4UNT - chains A and D of the 8 polymer chains in the assembly; structure by X-ray diffraction, 2.70 A resolution.

[Chain A (and D)]
Protein: Ig lambda chain V-II region mgc
From: Homo sapiens
Notes: fragment: light-chain variable domain, residues 1-110; chain D of this document is another copy of the same molecule, construct and numbering; everything in this record applies to it too
Reference sequence: P01709 (LV206_HUMAN); residue numbers follow UniProt; this construct covers 1-110
Sequence (111 residues; row label = number of the first residue in the row; numbering starts at 0):
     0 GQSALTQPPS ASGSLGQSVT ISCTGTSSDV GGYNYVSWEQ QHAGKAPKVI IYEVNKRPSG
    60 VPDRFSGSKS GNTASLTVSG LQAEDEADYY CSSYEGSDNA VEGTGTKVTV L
Disordered / not traced: 0-1
Differences from the reference sequence: expression tag (0); engineered mutation E38 (Tyr in P01709), A99 (Phe in P01709), E101 (Phe in P01709)
Disulfides: C22-C90

[How chain A and chain D interact]
Contacting residue pairs - 8 pairs, chain A then chain D:
  Q40(A) - Q40(D)  hydrogen bond
  Q40(A) - Y89(D)  hydrogen bond
  K44(A) - Y89(D)
  A45(A) - Y89(D)  hydrophobic
  P46(A) - Y89(D)
  Y89(A) - Q40(D)
  Y89(A) - K44(D)  hydrogen bond (side chain-backbone)
  Y89(A) - A45(D)  hydrophobic
Interface residues without a listed pair, chain D (5 interface residues in all): P46

[Summary]
Chain A and chain D each contribute 5 residues to their interface, with 3 hydrogen bonds. Polar contacts
include Q40(A)-Q40(D), Q40(A)-Y89(D) and Y89(A)-K44(D).
Chain A and chain D are both Ig lambda chain V-II region mgc (Homo sapiens); the structure, Induced monomer of
the Mcg variable domain, was determined by X-ray diffraction, deposited together with 4UNU and 4UNV.
